PDB entry 3DV5 | X-ray diffraction, 2.10 A resolution | chain A

== Chain A ==
Name: Beta-secretase 1
Organism: Homo sapiens
Notes: EC 3.4.23.46; fragment: Catalytic domain: Residues 48-447
Reference sequence: P56817 (BACE1_HUMAN); aligned to UniProt positions 48-399 over residues 35-386 (the alignment contains insertions or deletions, so no single offset holds)
Chain sequence (402 residues; row label = number of the first residue in the row):
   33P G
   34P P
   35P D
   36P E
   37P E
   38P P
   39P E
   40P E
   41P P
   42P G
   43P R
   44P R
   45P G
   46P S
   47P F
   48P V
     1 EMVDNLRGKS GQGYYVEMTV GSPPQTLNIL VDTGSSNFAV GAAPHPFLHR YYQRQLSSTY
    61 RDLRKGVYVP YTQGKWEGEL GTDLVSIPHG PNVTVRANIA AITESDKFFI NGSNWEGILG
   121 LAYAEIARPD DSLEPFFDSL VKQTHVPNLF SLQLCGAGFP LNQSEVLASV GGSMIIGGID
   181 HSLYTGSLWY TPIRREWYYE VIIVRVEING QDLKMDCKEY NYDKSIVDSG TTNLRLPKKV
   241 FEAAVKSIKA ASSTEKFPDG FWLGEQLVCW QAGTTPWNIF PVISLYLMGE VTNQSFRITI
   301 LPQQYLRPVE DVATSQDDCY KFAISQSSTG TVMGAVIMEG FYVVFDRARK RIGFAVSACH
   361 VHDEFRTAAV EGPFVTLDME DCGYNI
Not modelled in the structure: 33P, 34P, 35P, 36P, 37P, 38P, 39P, 40P, 41P, 42P, 43P, 44P, 45P, 158-168, 386
Sequence notes: expression tag (33P, 34P)
Cystine bridges: Cys-155/Cys-359, Cys-217/Cys-382, Cys-269/Cys-319
Small-molecule neighbours: BAV ((3S,14R,16S)-16-[(1R)-1-hydroxy-2-{[3-(1-methylethyl)benzyl]amino}ethyl]-3,4,14-trimethyl-1,4-diazacyclohexadecane-2,5- dione): Gly-11, Gln-12, Gly-13, Leu-30, Asp-32, Gly-34, Ser-35, Val-69, Pro-70, Tyr-71, Thr-72, Gln-73, Phe-108, Ile-110, Trp-115, Ile-118, Ile-126, Tyr-198, Ile-226, Asp-228, Gly-230, Thr-231, Thr-232, Arg-235

== Overview ==
Chain A binds compound BAV.
Chain A is Beta-secretase 1 (Homo sapiens); the structure, Crystal structure of human beta-secretase in
complex with NVP-BAV544, was determined by X-ray diffraction (same publication as 3DV1).
